Entry 8RL5 (electron microscopy, 3.79 A resolution); this record covers chains K and A of the 4 polymer chains in the assembly.

== Chain K ==
Molecule: Gluebody G5-006
Organism: Lama glama
Chain sequence (127 residues; numbered -2 to 124; the number before each row is that of its first residue; numbers below 1 keep their minus sign (Ser-2 is residue -2)):
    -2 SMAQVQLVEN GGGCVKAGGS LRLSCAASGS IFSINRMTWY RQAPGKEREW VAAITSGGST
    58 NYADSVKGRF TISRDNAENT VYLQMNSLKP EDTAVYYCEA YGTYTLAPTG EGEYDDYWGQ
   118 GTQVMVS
Unresolved in the structure: -2 to 0
Disulfides: Cys22-Cys95

== Chain A ==
Molecule: ATP-dependent DNA helicase Q5
Organism: Homo sapiens
Notes: EC 3.6.4.12
UniProtKB: O94762 (RECQ5_HUMAN); residue numbers follow UniProt; this construct covers 12-453
Chain sequence (442 residues; numbered 12 to 453; the number before each row is that of its first residue):
    12 PERRVRSTLK KVFGFDSFKT PLQESATMAV VKGNKDVFVC MPTGAGKSLC YQLPALLAKG
    72 ITIVVSPLIA LIQDQVDHLL TLKVRVSSLN SKLSAQERKE LLADLEREKP QTKILYITPE
   132 MAASSSFQPT LNSLVSRHLL SYLVVDEAHC VSQWGHDFRP DYLRLGALRS RLGHAPCVAL
   192 TATATPQVQE DVFAALHLKK PVAIFKTPCF RANLFYDVQF KELISDPYGN LKDFCLKALG
   252 QEADKGLSGC GIVYCRTREA CEQLAIELSC RGVNAKAYHA GLKASERTLV QNDWMEEKVP
   312 VIVATISFGM GVDKANVRFV AHWNIAKSMA GYYQESGRAG RDGKPSWCRL YYSRNDRDQV
   372 SFLIRKEVAK LQEKRGNKAS DKATIMAFDA LVTFCEELGC RHAAIAKYFG DALPACAKGC
   432 DHCQNPTAVR RRLEALERSS SW
Unresolved in the structure: 320-323, 386-388, 452-453
Disulfides: Cys266-Cys272
Metal / ion sites: Zn2+: Cys411, Cys427, Cys431, Cys434

== How chain K and chain A interact ==
Residue-residue contacts (30; chain K residue first):
  Phe29(K) with Pro197(A), hydrophobic; Lys418(A); Gly421(A)
  Asn32(K) with Glu201(A)
  Tyr98(K) with Lys211(A), hydrogen bond
  Gly99(K) with Glu201(A)
  Tyr101(K) with Ile215(A), hydrophobic; Gly421(A), hydrogen bond (side chain-backbone)
  Leu103(K) with Gly421(A); Asp422(A); Ala423(A), hydrophobic
  Ala104(K) with Ala423(A)
  Pro105(K) with Pro219(A); Ala423(A)
  Thr106(K) with Leu33(A)
  Gly107(K) with Ile215(A); Phe216(A); Lys217(A), hydrogen bond (backbone-backbone)
  Glu108(K) with Ile215(A)
  Gly109(K) with Val213(A); Ala214(A); Ile215(A), hydrogen bond (backbone-backbone)
  Glu110(K) with Val213(A)
  Tyr111(K) with Glu201(A), hydrogen bond; Phe204(A), hydrophobic; Lys211(A); Val213(A), hydrogen bond (backbone-backbone); Ile215(A), hydrophobic
  Asp112(K) with Lys211(A); Pro212(A)
Also at the interface, not in a pair above, chain K (17 interface residues in all): Ser30, Asp113
Also at the interface, not in a pair above, chain A (17 interface residues in all): Ala417

== Overview ==
Chain K and chain A each contribute 17 residues to their interface; the contacts include 6 hydrogen bonds.
Polar contacts include Tyr98(K)-Lys211(A), Tyr101(K)-Gly421(A) and Tyr111(K)-Glu201(A). Cys411(A), Cys427(A),
Cys431(A) and Cys434(A) coordinate Zn2+.
Here chain K is Gluebody G5-006 (Lama glama) and chain A is ATP-dependent DNA helicase Q5 (Homo sapiens).
Entry 8RL5 (DNA helicase RECQL5 in complex with homo Di-Gluebody G5-006) was determined by electron
microscopy, deposited together with 8RL7, 8RL9, 8RLA, 8RLB, 8RLC, 8RLE and 3 further entries.
